Entry 8H1R (X-ray diffraction, 2.98 A resolution); this record covers chains A and B of the 3 polymer chains in the assembly.

[Chain A]
Protein: LPS-assembly protein LptD
Organism: Pseudomonas aeruginosa (strain ATCC 15692 / DSM 22644 / CIP 104116 / JCM 14847 / LMG 12228 / 1C / PRS 101 / PAO1)
UniProt: Q9I5U2 (LPTD_PSEAE); residues 1-924 here = UniProt positions 1-924
Amino-acid sequence (924 residues; row label = number of the first residue in the row):
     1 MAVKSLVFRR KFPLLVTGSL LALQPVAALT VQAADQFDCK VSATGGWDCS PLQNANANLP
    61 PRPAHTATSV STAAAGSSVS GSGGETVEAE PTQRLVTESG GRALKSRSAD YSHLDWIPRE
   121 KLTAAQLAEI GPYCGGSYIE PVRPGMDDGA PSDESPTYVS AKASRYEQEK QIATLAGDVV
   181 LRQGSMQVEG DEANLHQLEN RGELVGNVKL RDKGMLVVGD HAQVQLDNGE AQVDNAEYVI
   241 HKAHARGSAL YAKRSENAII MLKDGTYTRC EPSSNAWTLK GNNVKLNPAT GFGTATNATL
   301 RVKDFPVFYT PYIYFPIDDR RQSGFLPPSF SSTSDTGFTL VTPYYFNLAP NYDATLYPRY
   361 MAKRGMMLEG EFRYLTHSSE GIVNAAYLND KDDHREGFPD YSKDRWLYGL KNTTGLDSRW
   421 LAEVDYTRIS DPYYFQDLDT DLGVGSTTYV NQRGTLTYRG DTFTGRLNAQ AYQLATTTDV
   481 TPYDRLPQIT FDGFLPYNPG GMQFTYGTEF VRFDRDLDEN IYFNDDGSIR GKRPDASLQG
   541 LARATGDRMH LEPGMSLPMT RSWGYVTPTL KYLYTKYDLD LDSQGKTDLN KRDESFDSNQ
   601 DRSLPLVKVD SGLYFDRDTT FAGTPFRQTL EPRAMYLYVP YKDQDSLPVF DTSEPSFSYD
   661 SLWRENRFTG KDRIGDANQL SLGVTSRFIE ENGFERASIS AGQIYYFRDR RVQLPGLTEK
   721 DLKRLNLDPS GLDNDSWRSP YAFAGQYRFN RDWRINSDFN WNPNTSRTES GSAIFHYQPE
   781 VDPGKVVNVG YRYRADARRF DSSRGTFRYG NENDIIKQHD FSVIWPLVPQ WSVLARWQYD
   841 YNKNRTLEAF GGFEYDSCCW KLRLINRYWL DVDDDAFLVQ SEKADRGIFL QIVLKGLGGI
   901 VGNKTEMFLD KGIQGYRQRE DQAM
Disordered / not traced: 1-172, 182-185, 729-731, 903-905, 919-924
Cystine bridges: Cys270-Cys859
Small-molecule neighbours: PCJ ((2R)-3-{[(2S)-3-hydroxy-2-(palmitoylamino)propyl]thio}propane-1,2-diyl dihexadecanoate): Leu300, Val302, Phe305, Val307, Thr310, Pro311, Tyr312, Ile313, Tyr314, Ser323, Gly324, Phe325, Leu326, Pro328, Thr342, Ile892, Leu894, Leu897, Gly898
Reported in the primary citation:
  - binding site for PCJ: Ile313, Tyr314, Phe325, Ile892, Leu894, Leu897
  - conformationally variable residues: Ser329, Ser334

[Chain B]
Protein: LPS-assembly lipoprotein LptE
Organism: Pseudomonas aeruginosa (strain ATCC 15692 / DSM 22644 / CIP 104116 / JCM 14847 / LMG 12228 / 1C / PRS 101 / PAO1)
UniProt: Q9HX32 (Q9HX32_PSEAE); residues -17 to 189 here correspond to UniProt positions 1-207 (UniProt number = residue number + 18)
Amino-acid sequence (207 residues; row label = number of the first residue in the row; numbers below 1 keep their minus sign (Met-17 is residue -17)):
   -17 MKRILTSAAL IGMTTLLAAC GFQLRGLGDA QFALKEIDVS ARNAYGPTVR ELKETLENSG
    43 VKVTSNAPYH LVLVREDNQQ RTVSYTGSAR GAEFELTNTI NYEIVGANDL VLMSNQVQVQ
   103 KVYVHDENNL IGSDQEAAQL RSEMRRDLIQ QLSMRLQALT PAQLDEAQRQ AEAKAKAEAE
   163 ALRAADEAER QRRAAEPQQS PIEFPTP
Disordered / not traced: -17 to 1, 174-189

[Chain A / chain B interface]
Residue-residue contacts (129; chain A residue first):
  Glu380(A) - Arg24(B)  salt bridge
  Leu416(A) - Arg24(B)
  Leu416(A) - Asn25(B)
  Leu416(A) - Ala26(B)  hydrogen bond (backbone-backbone)
  Asp417(A) - Ala26(B)
  Asp417(A) - Tyr27(B)
  Ser418(A) - Tyr27(B)
  Arg419(A) - Tyr27(B)
  Val444(A) - Tyr67(B)
  Gly445(A) - Tyr67(B)
  Gly445(A) - Ala71(B)  hydrogen bond (backbone-backbone)
  Gly445(A) - Arg72(B)
  Gly445(A) - Gly73(B)
  Tyr449(A) - His107(B)
  Tyr449(A) - Leu112(B)  hydrophobic
  Arg459(A) - Asn25(B)  hydrogen bond
  Arg459(A) - Tyr27(B)
  Arg459(A) - Gly28(B)
  Gly460(A) - Arg32(B)
  Asp461(A) - Arg32(B)
  Gln470(A) - Asp116(B)  hydrogen bond
  Tyr472(A) - Leu112(B)  hydrophobic
  Tyr472(A) - Ile113(B)  hydrophobic
  Tyr472(A) - Asp116(B)  hydrogen bond
  Thr476(A) - Arg72(B)  hydrogen bond
  Thr478(A) - Arg72(B)  hydrogen bond
  Asp479(A) - Glu109(B)
  Asp479(A) - Asn110(B)
  Val480(A) - Asn110(B)  hydrogen bond (backbone-side chain)
  Pro482(A) - Leu112(B)  hydrophobic
  Tyr483(A) - Ile113(B)  hydrophobic
  Arg485(A) - Ile113(B)
  Arg485(A) - Gln117(B)
  Phe494(A) - Arg32(B)
  Phe494(A) - Glu36(B)
  Tyr497(A) - Asn40(B)  hydrogen bond
  Ser562(A) - Arg7(B)  hydrogen bond (side chain-backbone)
  Ser562(A) - Gly8(B)
  Ser562(A) - Leu9(B)  hydrogen bond (side chain-backbone)
  Trp563(A) - Leu6(B)  hydrophobic
  Trp563(A) - Arg7(B)
  Tyr614(A) - Leu6(B)
  Tyr614(A) - Arg7(B)  hydrogen bond (backbone-backbone)
  Phe615(A) - Phe4(B)  hydrophobic
  Phe615(A) - Gln5(B)
  Phe615(A) - Leu6(B)  hydrophobic
  Asp616(A) - Phe4(B)
  Asp616(A) - Gln5(B)  hydrogen bond (backbone-backbone)
  Asp616(A) - Arg7(B)  salt bridge
  Arg617(A) - Cys2(B)  hydrogen bond (side chain-backbone)
  Arg617(A) - Phe4(B)
  Arg627(A) - Asp11(B)  salt bridge
  Gln628(A) - Phe4(B)
  Phe650(A) - Ile113(B)
  Asp651(A) - Ile113(B)
  Asp651(A) - Gly114(B)
  Asp651(A) - Gln117(B)
  Thr652(A) - Asn111(B)  hydrogen bond (backbone-side chain)
  Ser653(A) - Asn111(B)
  Ser653(A) - Gly114(B)
  Ser653(A) - Glu118(B)  hydrogen bond
  Pro655(A) - Glu118(B)
  Ser656(A) - Val106(B)
  Asp660(A) - Lys103(B)  salt bridge
  Asp660(A) - Glu125(B)
  Arg664(A) - Gln121(B)
  Arg664(A) - Leu122(B)
  Arg664(A) - Glu125(B)  salt bridge
  Thr669(A) - Gly114(B)
  Thr669(A) - Glu118(B)
  Thr669(A) - Gln121(B)
  Arg687(A) - Gln132(B)
  Arg687(A) - Met136(B)
  Ile689(A) - Met136(B)  hydrophobic
  Glu691(A) - Ala140(B)
  Asn692(A) - Arg137(B)
  Asn692(A) - Ala140(B)
  Gly693(A) - Met136(B)
  Gly693(A) - Arg137(B)
  Gly693(A) - Ala140(B)
  Phe694(A) - Asn97(B)
  Phe694(A) - Arg137(B)
  Glu695(A) - Met136(B)
  Arg748(A) - Arg137(B)
  Arg754(A) - Gln100(B)
  Arg754(A) - Gln102(B)
  Arg792(A) - Val65(B)
  Arg792(A) - Ser66(B)
  Arg792(A) - Glu75(B)
  Arg792(A) - Glu77(B)  salt bridge
  Arg792(A) - Val104(B)
  Arg794(A) - Glu75(B)  salt bridge
  Arg794(A) - Val106(B)
  Ala797(A) - Val106(B)  hydrophobic
  Arg799(A) - Ala74(B)  hydrogen bond (side chain-backbone)
  Arg799(A) - Val106(B)
  Arg799(A) - His107(B)  hydrogen bond (side chain-backbone)
  Arg799(A) - Asp108(B)
  Phe800(A) - Asp108(B)  hydrogen bond (backbone-side chain)
  Phe800(A) - Asn110(B)
  Ser802(A) - Asn110(B)  hydrogen bond
  Asn813(A) - Gly69(B)
  Asp814(A) - Thr68(B)
  Asp814(A) - Gly69(B)  hydrogen bond (side chain-backbone)
  Ile816(A) - Ser66(B)
  Ile816(A) - Glu75(B)
  Gln818(A) - Ser66(B)
  Gln818(A) - Tyr67(B)  hydrogen bond (side chain-backbone)
  Gln838(A) - Val65(B)
  Gln838(A) - Tyr67(B)
  Lys843(A) - Gly69(B)
  Arg845(A) - Thr68(B)
  Arg845(A) - Gly69(B)  hydrogen bond (side chain-backbone)
  Leu847(A) - Tyr67(B)  hydrophobic
  Leu870(A) - Ala71(B)
  Val872(A) - Ala71(B)
  Val872(A) - Arg72(B)
  Asp873(A) - Arg72(B)  hydrogen bond (backbone-side chain)
  Asp874(A) - Arg72(B)  salt bridge
  Gln880(A) - Ser70(B)  hydrogen bond
  Gln880(A) - Arg72(B)
  Gln880(A) - Glu109(B)  hydrogen bond
  Ser881(A) - Ser70(B)  hydrogen bond (backbone-side chain)
  Ser881(A) - Arg72(B)
  Glu882(A) - Gly69(B)
  Glu882(A) - Ser70(B)
  Glu882(A) - Ala71(B)
  Lys911(A) - Arg63(B)  hydrogen bond (backbone-side chain)
  Gln914(A) - Arg63(B)
Other interface residues (no listed pair), chain A (81 interface residues in all): Thr448, Asp484, Phe513, Thr629, Leu630, Glu631, Gly670, Asn756, Arg798, Phe807
Other interface residues (no listed pair), chain B (58 interface residues in all): Gly3, Ala12, Phe76, Tyr84, Gln133

[Overview]
81 residues of chain A and 58 residues of chain B are in contact; the contacts include 28 hydrogen bonds and 8
salt bridges. Polar pairs include Glu380(A)-Arg24(B), Asp616(A)-Arg7(B) and Arg627(A)-Asp11(B). From the
paper: a binding site for PCJ at Ile313(A), Tyr314(A) and Phe325(A) among others; conformational variability
at Ser329(A) and Ser334(A).
Here chain A is LPS-assembly protein LptD and chain B is LPS-assembly lipoprotein LptE, both from Pseudomonas
aeruginosa (strain ATCC 15692 / DSM 22644 / CIP 104116 / JCM 14847 / LMG 12228 / 1C / PRS 101 / PAO1). Entry
8H1R (Crystal structure of LptDE-YifL complex) was determined by X-ray diffraction.
